Entry 9EIB (X-ray diffraction, 1.67 A resolution); this record covers chains A and B.

== Chain A (and B) ==
Molecule: Prophage anti-Thoeris 2 (ModTad2)
Organism: Myroides odoratus
Notes: chain B of this document is another copy of the same molecule, construct and numbering; everything in this record applies to it too
Chain sequence (89 residues; row label = number of the first residue in the row; numbering starts at 0):
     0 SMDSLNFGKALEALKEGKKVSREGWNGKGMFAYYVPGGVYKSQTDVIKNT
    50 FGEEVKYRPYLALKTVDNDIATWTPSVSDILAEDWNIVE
Disordered / not traced: 0-2 (chain B: 0-1)
Small-molecule neighbours: hisADPR (Y65; (2S)-3-[1-[(2R,3R,4S,5R)-5-[[[[(2R,3S,4R,5R)-5-(6-aminopurin-9-yl)-3,4-bis(oxidanyl)oxolan-2-yl]methoxy-oxidanyl-phosphoryl]oxy-oxidanyl-phosphoryl]oxymethyl]-3,4-bis(oxidanyl)oxolan-2-yl]imidazol-4-yl]-2-azanyl-propanoic acid): R21, G23, W24, N25, G26, M29, R57, L62, T64, A70, T71, W72, T73, P74, S75, S77, D78
Reported in the primary citation:
  - binding site for hisADPR: R21, W24, N25, R57, L62, W72, S75, S77, D78

== Chain A / chain B interface ==
Contacting residue pairs (4; chain A residue first):
  N25(A) - G26(B)
  N25(A) - V65(B)
  G26(A) - N25(B)
  V65(A) - N25(B)
Other interface residues (no listed pair), chain A (7 interface residues in all): M29, A70, V76, S77
Other interface residues (no listed pair), chain B (7 interface residues in all): M29, A70, T71, S77

== Overview ==
The chain A/chain B interface involves 7 residues from each chain. Chain A binds hisADPR. From the paper: a
binding site for hisADPR at R21(A), W24(A) and N25(A) among others.
Chain A and chain B are both Prophage anti-Thoeris 2 (ModTad2) (Myroides odoratus); the structure, Structure
of Myroides odoratus prophage anti-Thoeris 2 (ModTad2) in complex with hisADPR, was determined by X-ray
diffraction together with 8V3E and 8R66 from the same study.
